PDB entry 9CDC | electron microscopy, 3.08 A resolution | chain A

Chain A:
Name: Kalium channelrhodopsin 1 C110A
From: Hyphochytrium catenoides
Notes: engineered mutation(s): C110A
Sequence (265 residues; numbered 1 to 265; the number before each row is that of its first residue):
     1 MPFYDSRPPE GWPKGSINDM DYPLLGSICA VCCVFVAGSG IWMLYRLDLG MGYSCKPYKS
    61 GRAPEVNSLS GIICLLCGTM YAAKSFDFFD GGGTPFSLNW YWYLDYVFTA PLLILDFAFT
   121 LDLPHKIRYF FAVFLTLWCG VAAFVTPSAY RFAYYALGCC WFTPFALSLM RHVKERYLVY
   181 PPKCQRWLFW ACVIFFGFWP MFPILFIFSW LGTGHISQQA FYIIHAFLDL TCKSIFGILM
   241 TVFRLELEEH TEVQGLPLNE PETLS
Not modelled in the structure: 1-16, 257-265
Ligand contacts: retinal (RET): Tyr-103, Tyr-106, Ala-110, Leu-113, Thr-136, Leu-137, Gly-140, Tyr-155, Gly-158, Cys-159, Phe-162, Trp-199, Phe-202, Pro-203, Phe-206, Asp-229, Cys-232, Lys-233

Overview:
Bound to chain A: retinal.
Chain A is Kalium channelrhodopsin 1 C110A (Hyphochytrium catenoides); the structure, Kalium channelrhodopsin
1 C110A mutant from Hyphochytrium catenoides, Dark State, was determined by electron microscopy together with
9CDD and 9CDE from the same study.
